9JR2 - chains A and B of the 6 polymer chains in the assembly; structure by electron microscopy, 2.80 A resolution.

Chain A:
Protein: Guanine nucleotide-binding protein G(q) subunit alpha-1 (miniGq)
Source organism: Homo sapiens
Amino-acid sequence (245 residues; each row starts with the number of its first residue):
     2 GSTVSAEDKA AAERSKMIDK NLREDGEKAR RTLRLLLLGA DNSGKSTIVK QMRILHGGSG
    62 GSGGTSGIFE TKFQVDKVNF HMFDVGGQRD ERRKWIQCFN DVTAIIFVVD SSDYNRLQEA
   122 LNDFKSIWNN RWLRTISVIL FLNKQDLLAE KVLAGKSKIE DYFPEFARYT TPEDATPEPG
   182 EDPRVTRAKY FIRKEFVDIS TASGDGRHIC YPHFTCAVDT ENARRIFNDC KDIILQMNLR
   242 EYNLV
Unresolved in the structure: 2-4, 52-67, 88-93

Chain B:
Protein: Guanine nucleotide-binding protein G(I)/G(S)/G(T) subunit beta-1
Source organism: Rattus rattus
UniProt: P54311 (GBB1_RAT); residues 2-340 here = UniProt positions 2-340
Amino-acid sequence (344 residues; numbered -3 to 340; the number before each row is that of its first residue; numbers below 1 keep their minus sign (Gly-3 is residue -3)):
    -3 GSQLQSELDQ LRQEAEQLKN QIRDARKACA DATLSQITNN IDPVGRIQMR TRRTLRGHLA
    57 KIYAMHWGTD SRLLVSASQD GKLIIWDSYT TNKVHAIPLR SSWVMTCAYA PSGNYVACGG
   117 LDNICSIYNL KTREGNVRVS RELAGHTGYL SCCRFLDDNQ IVTSSGDTTC ALWDIETGQQ
   177 TTTFTGHTGD VMSLSLAPDT RLFVSGACDA SAKLWDVREG MCRQTFTGHE SDINAICFFP
   237 NGNAFATGSD DATCRLFDLR ADQELMTYSH DNIICGITSV SFSKSGRLLL AGYDDFNCNV
   297 WDALKADRAG VLAGHDNRVS CLGVTDDGMA VATGSWDSFL KIWN
Unresolved in the structure: -3 to 3
Sequence notes: expression tag (-3 to 1)
Curated features (UniProtKB/Swiss-Prot):
  - modified residue: Ser2 (N-acetylserine), His266 (Phosphohistidine)

Chain A / chain B interface:
Pairs across the interface (41; chain A residue first):
  Ala12(A) - Asn88(B)
  Ala13(A) - Asn88(B)  hydrogen bond (backbone-side chain)
  Arg15(A) - Val90(B)  hydrogen bond (side chain-backbone)
  Ser16(A) - Asn88(B)  hydrogen bond
  Ser16(A) - Lys89(B)  hydrogen bond (side chain-backbone)
  Ile19(A) - Lys89(B)
  Ile19(A) - Ala92(B)  hydrophobic
  Asp20(A) - Arg52(B)
  Asp20(A) - Lys89(B)  salt bridge
  Leu23(A) - Gly53(B)
  Leu23(A) - Leu55(B)
  Leu23(A) - Lys78(B)
  Leu23(A) - Ile80(B)  hydrophobic
  Leu23(A) - Lys89(B)
  Asp26(A) - Lys78(B)  salt bridge
  Gly27(A) - Leu55(B)
  Arg35(A) - Trp99(B)
  Gly68(A) - Leu117(B)
  Gly68(A) - Asp118(B)
  Gly68(A) - Asn119(B)
  Ile69(A) - Leu117(B)  hydrophobic
  Phe84(A) - Trp99(B)  hydrophobic
  Lys95(A) - Tyr145(B)
  Lys95(A) - Met188(B)
  Lys95(A) - Cys204(B)
  Lys95(A) - Asp228(B)
  Lys95(A) - Ile229(B)
  Lys95(A) - Asn230(B)
  Lys95(A) - Asp246(B)
  Trp96(A) - Tyr145(B)
  Gln98(A) - Tyr59(B)
  Gln98(A) - Arg314(B)  hydrogen bond
  Gln98(A) - Trp332(B)
  Cys99(A) - Tyr59(B)
  Cys99(A) - Trp99(B)
  Phe100(A) - Trp99(B)  hydrophobic
  Asn101(A) - Lys57(B)
  Asn101(A) - Trp332(B)
  Trp133(A) - Asp290(B)
  Trp133(A) - Arg314(B)
  Trp133(A) - Trp332(B)  hydrophobic
Other interface residues (no listed pair), chain A (23 interface residues in all): Arg24, Val86, Arg132
Other interface residues (no listed pair), chain B (28 interface residues in all): Gln75, His91, Met101

Overview:
23 residues of chain A face 28 of chain B across their interface; the contacts include 5 hydrogen bonds and 2
salt bridges. Polar contacts include Asp20(A)-Lys89(B), Asp26(A)-Lys78(B) and Ala13(A)-Asn88(B).
Chain A is Guanine nucleotide-binding protein G(q) subunit alpha-1 (miniGq) (Homo sapiens) and chain B is
Guanine nucleotide-binding protein G(I)/G(S)/G(T) subunit beta-1 (Rattus rattus); the structure, Cryo-EM
structure of PTH-PTH1R-Gq (upright state), was determined by electron microscopy (same publication as 9JR3).
